Entry 3VUZ (X-ray diffraction, 2.50 A resolution); this record covers chain A.

== Chain A ==
Name: Histone-lysine N-methyltransferase SETD7
Source organism: Homo sapiens
Notes: EC 2.1.1.43
Reference sequence: Q8WTS6 (SETD7_HUMAN); residues 111-366 here = UniProt positions 111-366
Chain sequence (263 residues; row label = number of the first residue in the row; note: 103 numbers in that range are skipped by the numbering (no residue carries them; nothing is unmodelled there)):
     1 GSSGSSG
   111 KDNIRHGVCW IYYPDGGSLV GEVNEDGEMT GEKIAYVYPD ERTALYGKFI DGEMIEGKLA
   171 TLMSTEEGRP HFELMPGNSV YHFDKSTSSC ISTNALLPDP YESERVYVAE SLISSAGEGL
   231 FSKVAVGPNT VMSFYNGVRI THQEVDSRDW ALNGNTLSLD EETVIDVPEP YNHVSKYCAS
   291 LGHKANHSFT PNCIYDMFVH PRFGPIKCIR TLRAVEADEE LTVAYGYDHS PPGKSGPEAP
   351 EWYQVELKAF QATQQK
Disordered / not traced: 111-115, 340-347, 363-366
Differences from the reference sequence: expression tag (1-7)
Residues lining bound ligands: K15 (5'-{[(3S)-3-amino-3-carboxypropyl](hexyl)amino}-5'-deoxyadenosine): Ile-223, Ser-224, Ser-225, Ala-226, Gly-227, Glu-228, Tyr-245, Gly-264, Asn-265, Thr-266, Asn-282, His-293, Lys-294, Ala-295, Asn-296, His-297, Tyr-305, Tyr-335, Tyr-337, Trp-352
Curated features (UniProtKB/Swiss-Prot):
  - binding site (S-adenosyl-L-methionine): Ala-226 to Glu-228, Asn-296, His-297, Glu-356
  - site (Histone H3K4 binding): Tyr-245, Asp-256, Thr-266, Lys-317, Tyr-335
  - mutagenesis: Glu-220 (E220A: Increases near-attack conformations), Glu-228 (E228A: Increases near-attack conformations), Tyr-245 (Y245A: Significantly reduces the monomethyltransferase activity but increases the dimethyltransferase activity), Lys-294 (K294A: Significantly reduces the catalytic activity), His-297 (H297A/G: Abolishes methyltransferase activity), Lys-317 (K317A: Induces a reduction in methyltransferase activity toward TAF10 but an increased methyltransferase activity for H3 and p53/TP53)

== In short ==
Bound to chain A: compound K15. From UniProt: 6 S-adenosyl-L-methionine-binding residues and 6 mutagenesis
sites.
Chain A is Histone-lysine N-methyltransferase SETD7 (Homo sapiens); the structure, Crystal structure of
histone methyltransferase SET7/9 in complex with AAM-1, was determined by X-ray diffraction.
